Entry 8Y0E (electron microscopy, 3.00 A resolution); this record covers chains C and H of the 9 polymer chains in the assembly.

[Chain C]
Name: DNA-directed RNA polymerase RPB3-11 homolog
Source organism: African swine fever virus
UniProtKB: A0A2X0RUE7 (A0A2X0RUE7_ASF); numbering as in UniProt (aligned over 1-359)
Amino-acid sequence (359 residues; numbered 1 to 359; the number before each row is that of its first residue):
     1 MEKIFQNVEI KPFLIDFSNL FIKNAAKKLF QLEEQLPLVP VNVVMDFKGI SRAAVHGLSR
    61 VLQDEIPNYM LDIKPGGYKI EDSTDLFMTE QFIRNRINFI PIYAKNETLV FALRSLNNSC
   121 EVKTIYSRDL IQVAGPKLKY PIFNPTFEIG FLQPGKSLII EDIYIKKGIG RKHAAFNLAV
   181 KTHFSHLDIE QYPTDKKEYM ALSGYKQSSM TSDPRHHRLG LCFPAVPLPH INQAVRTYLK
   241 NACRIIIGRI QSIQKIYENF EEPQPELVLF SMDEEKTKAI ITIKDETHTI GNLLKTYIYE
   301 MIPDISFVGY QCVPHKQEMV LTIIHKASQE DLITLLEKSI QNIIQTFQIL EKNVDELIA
Disordered / not traced: 1

[Chain H]
Name: DNA-directed RNA polymerase RPB10 homolog
Source organism: African swine fever virus
UniProtKB: A0A0C5BCR6 (A0A0C5BCR6_ASF); residues 1-80 here = UniProt positions 1-80
Amino-acid sequence (80 residues; numbered 1 to 80; the number before each row is that of its first residue):
     1 MLIPVVCFTC GFPIGTYAAI FDKARTEYIK TKMGGTLPQN IPLDASLQIE LKDLITALGI
    61 PMRVCCRTHL ITTLDYRKYY
Disordered / not traced: 34-44
Ion coordination: Zn2+: Cys-7, Cys-10, Cys-65, Cys-66

[How chain C and chain H interact]
Residue-residue contacts (59; chain C residue first):
  Phe-13(C) / Phe-12(H)  hydrophobic
  Phe-13(C) / Tyr-17(H)
  Phe-13(C) / Gly-59(H)
  Phe-13(C) / Pro-61(H)  hydrophobic
  Leu-14(C) / Gly-59(H)
  Ile-15(C) / Ala-57(H)
  Asp-16(C) / Ala-57(H)  hydrogen bond (backbone-backbone)
  Asn-19(C) / Leu-54(H)
  Asn-19(C) / Ala-57(H)
  Phe-21(C) / Glu-27(H)
  Phe-21(C) / Tyr-28(H)  hydrophobic
  Phe-21(C) / Leu-54(H)  hydrophobic
  Ile-22(C) / Ile-20(H)  hydrophobic
  Ile-22(C) / Ala-24(H)  hydrophobic
  Ile-22(C) / Leu-54(H)
  Ile-22(C) / Ala-57(H)  hydrophobic
  Ile-22(C) / Leu-58(H)  hydrophobic
  Ala-25(C) / Ile-20(H)
  Ala-25(C) / Lys-23(H)
  Ala-26(C) / Ile-20(H)  hydrophobic
  Lys-28(C) / Lys-23(H)
  Leu-29(C) / Ala-19(H)
  Leu-29(C) / Lys-23(H)
  Phe-30(C) / Ala-19(H)  hydrophobic
  Phe-30(C) / Ile-20(H)  hydrophobic
  Leu-36(C) / Thr-16(H)
  Pro-40(C) / Tyr-17(H)
  Phe-87(C) / Met-1(H)
  Phe-87(C) / Tyr-76(H)
  Phe-87(C) / Tyr-80(H)  hydrophobic
  Met-88(C) / Met-1(H)  hydrophobic
  Phe-92(C) / Met-1(H)  hydrophobic
  Phe-92(C) / Leu-2(H)  hydrophobic
  Arg-96(C) / Leu-2(H)
  Arg-96(C) / Ile-3(H)  hydrogen bond (side chain-backbone)
  Arg-96(C) / Pro-4(H)
  Arg-96(C) / Val-5(H)
  Phe-99(C) / Val-5(H)
  Phe-99(C) / Val-6(H)
  Ile-100(C) / Val-5(H)
  Pro-101(C) / Pro-13(H)  hydrophobic
  Thr-124(C) / Arg-77(H)  hydrogen bond
  Tyr-126(C) / Ala-19(H)  hydrophobic
  Asn-144(C) / Thr-16(H)  hydrogen bond
  Thr-146(C) / Gly-15(H)
  Thr-146(C) / Thr-16(H)  hydrogen bond (side chain-backbone)
  Thr-146(C) / Ala-19(H)
  Phe-147(C) / Val-5(H)  hydrophobic
  Phe-147(C) / Gly-15(H)
  Phe-147(C) / Thr-16(H)
  Glu-148(C) / Ala-19(H)
  Glu-148(C) / Arg-77(H)  salt bridge
  Phe-151(C) / Leu-2(H)  hydrophobic
  Phe-151(C) / Tyr-76(H)  hydrophobic
  Phe-151(C) / Arg-77(H)
  Val-180(C) / Cys-10(H)
  Lys-181(C) / Arg-63(H)  hydrogen bond (backbone-side chain)
  Cys-222(C) / Phe-12(H)  hydrophobic
  Pro-224(C) / Pro-13(H)
Interface residues without a listed pair, chain C (36 interface residues in all): Val-122, Gly-150, Gln-153, Thr-182
Interface residues without a listed pair, chain H (31 interface residues in all): Gly-11, Ala-18, Asp-22, Thr-31

[In short]
36 residues of chain C and 31 residues of chain H are in contact, with 6 hydrogen bonds and 1 salt bridge.
Among the polar pairs are Glu-148(C)/Arg-77(H), Arg-96(C)/Ile-3(H) and Thr-124(C)/Arg-77(H). The Zn2+ site is
built by Cys-7(H), Cys-10(H), Cys-65(H) and Cys-66(H).
Here chain C is DNA-directed RNA polymerase RPB3-11 homolog and chain H is DNA-directed RNA polymerase RPB10
homolog, both from African swine fever virus. Entry 8Y0E (ASFV RNAP M1249L C-tail occupied complex4 (MCOC4))
was determined by electron microscopy, deposited together with 8XX4, 8XX5, 8XXP, 8XXT and 8XY6.
